PDB entry 8Z4L | electron microscopy, 2.85 A resolution | chains L and N of the 14 polymer chains in the assembly

== Chain L ==
Protein: a protein
Amino-acid sequence (609 residues; row label = number of the first residue in the row):
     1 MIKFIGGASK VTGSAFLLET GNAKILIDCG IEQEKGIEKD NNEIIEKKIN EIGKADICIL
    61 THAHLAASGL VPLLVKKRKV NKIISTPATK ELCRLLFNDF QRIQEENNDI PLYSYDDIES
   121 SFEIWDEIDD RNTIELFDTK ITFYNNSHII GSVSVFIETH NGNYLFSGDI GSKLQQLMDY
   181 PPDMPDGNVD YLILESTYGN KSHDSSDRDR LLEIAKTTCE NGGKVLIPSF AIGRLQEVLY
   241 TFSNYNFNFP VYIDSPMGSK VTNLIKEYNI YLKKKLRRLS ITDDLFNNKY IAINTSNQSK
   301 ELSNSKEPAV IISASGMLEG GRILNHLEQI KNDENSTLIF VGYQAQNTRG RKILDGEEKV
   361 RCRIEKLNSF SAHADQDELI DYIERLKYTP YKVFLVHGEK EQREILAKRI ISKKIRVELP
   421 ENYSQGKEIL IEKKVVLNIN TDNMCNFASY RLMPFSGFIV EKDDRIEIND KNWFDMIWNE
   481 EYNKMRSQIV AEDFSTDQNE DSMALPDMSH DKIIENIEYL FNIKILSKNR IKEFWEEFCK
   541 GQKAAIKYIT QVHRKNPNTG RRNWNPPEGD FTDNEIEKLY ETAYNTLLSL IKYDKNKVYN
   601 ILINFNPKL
Unresolved in the structure: 1-433, 489-505

== Chain N ==
Molecule: 60-nt RNA strand
Sequence (60 nucleotides; numbered -19 to 40; the number before each row is that of its first residue; numbers below 1 keep their minus sign (G-19 is residue -19)):
   -19 GAACAGAAGA ACACCUAAAC GCGAAGCGCA CCUAAUUUCG AAUCCAGCAU GAGAAGCUAA
Unresolved in the structure: -19 to -17, -11 to 2, 38-40

== How chain L and chain N interact ==
Residue-residue contacts (20; chain L residue first):
  Ser527(L) with A29(N), hydrogen bond to the phosphate; U30(N), phosphate contact
  Lys528(L) with U30(N), hydrogen bond to the phosphate; G31(N), salt bridge to the phosphate
  Asn529(L) with A29(N), hydrogen bond to the phosphate; U30(N), phosphate contact
  Arg530(L) with C28(N), salt bridge to the phosphate; A29(N), phosphate contact
  Asn556(L) with C25(N), hydrogen bond to the phosphate
  Asn558(L) with C24(N), hydrogen bond to the phosphate; C25(N), hydrogen bond to the phosphate
  Thr559(L) with C24(N), sugar contact; C25(N), sugar contact
  Arg561(L) with C25(N), hydrogen bond to the phosphate; A26(N), salt bridge to the phosphate; G27(N), hydrogen bond to the sugar
  Asn563(L) with G27(N), hydrogen bond to the sugar; C28(N), sugar contact
  Asn565(L) with C28(N), hydrogen bond to the sugar; A29(N), sugar contact
Interface residues without a listed pair, chain L (12 interface residues in all): Ile525, Trp564

== In short ==
12 residues of chain L and 8 residues of chain N are in contact, with 10 hydrogen bonds and 3 salt bridges.
Polar contacts include Arg561(L)-G27(N), Asn563(L)-G27(N) and Asn565(L)-C28(N).
Here chain L is a protein and chain N is a 60-nt RNA strand. Entry 8Z4L (Cryo-EM structure of CTR-bound type
VII CRISPR-Cas complex at substrate-engaged state I) was determined by electron microscopy (same publication
as 8YHD, 8YHE, 8Z4J, 8Z99, 8Z9C and 8Z9E).
